PDB entry 5S5L | X-ray diffraction, 2.25 A resolution | chains A and F of the 6 polymer chains in the assembly

# Chain A
Protein: Tubulin alpha-1B chain
Organism: Bos taurus
Reference sequence: P81947 (TBA1B_BOVIN); residue numbers follow UniProt; this construct covers 1-451
Chain sequence (451 residues; row label = number of the first residue in the row):
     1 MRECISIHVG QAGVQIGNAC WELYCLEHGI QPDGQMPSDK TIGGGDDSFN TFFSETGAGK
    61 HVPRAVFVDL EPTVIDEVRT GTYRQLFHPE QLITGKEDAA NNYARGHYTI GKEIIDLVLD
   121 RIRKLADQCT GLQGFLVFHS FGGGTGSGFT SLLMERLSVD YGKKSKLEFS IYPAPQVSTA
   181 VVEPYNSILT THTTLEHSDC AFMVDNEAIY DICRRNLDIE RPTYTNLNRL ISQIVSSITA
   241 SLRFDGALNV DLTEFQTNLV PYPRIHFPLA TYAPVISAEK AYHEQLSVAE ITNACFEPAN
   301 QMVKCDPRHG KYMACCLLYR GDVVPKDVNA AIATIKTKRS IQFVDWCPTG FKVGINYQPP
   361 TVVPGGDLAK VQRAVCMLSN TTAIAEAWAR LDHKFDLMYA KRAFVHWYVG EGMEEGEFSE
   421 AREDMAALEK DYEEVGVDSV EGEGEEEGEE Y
Unresolved in the structure: 439-451
Metal / ion sites: Ca2+: Asp39, Thr41, Gly44, Glu55
Ligand contacts: GTP (guanosine-5'-triphosphate): Gly10, Gln11, Ala12, Gln15, Ile16, Asp69, Asp98, Ala99, Ala100, Asn101, Ser140, Gly142, Gly143, Gly144, Thr145, Gly146, Ile171, Pro173, Val177, Ser178, Glu183, Asn206, Tyr224, Leu227, Asn228, Ile231

# Chain F
Protein: Tubulin-Tyrosine Ligase
Organism: Gallus gallus
Reference sequence: E1BQ43 (E1BQ43_CHICK); residue numbers follow UniProt; this construct covers 1-378
Chain sequence (384 residues; each row starts with the number of its first residue):
     1 MYTFVVRDEN SSVYAEVSRL LLATGQWKRL RKDNPRFNLM LGERNRLPFG RLGHEPGLVQ
    61 LVNYYRGADK LCRKASLVKL IKTSPELSES CTWFPESYVI YPTNLKTPVA PAQNGIRHLI
   121 NNTRTDEREV FLAAYNRRRE GREGNVWIAK SSAGAKGEGI LISSEASELL DFIDEQGQVH
   181 VIQKYLEKPL LLEPGHRKFD IRSWVLVDHL YNIYLYREGV LRTSSEPYNS ANFQDKTCHL
   241 TNHCIQKEYS KNYGRYEEGN EMFFEEFNQY LMDALNTTLE NSILLQIKHI IRSCLMCIEP
   301 AISTKHLHYQ SFQLFGFDFM VDEELKVWLI EVNGAPACAQ KLYAELCQGI VDVAISSVFP
   361 LADTGQKTSQ PTSIFIKLHH HHHH
Unresolved in the structure: 106-124, 152-158, 363-370, 383-384
Sequence notes: expression tag (379-384)
Metal / ion sites: Mg2+: Glu331 (together with AMP-PCP)
Ligand contacts: AMP-PCP (ACP; phosphomethylphosphonic acid adenylate ester): Lys74, Ile148, Lys150, Gln183, Lys184, Tyr185, Leu186, Lys198, Asp200, Arg202, Arg222, His239, Leu240, Thr241, Asn242, Asp318, Met320, Ile330, Glu331, Asn333

# Interface between chain A and chain F
Contacting residue pairs - 23 pairs, chain A then chain F:
  Gln176(A) - Pro56(F)
  Glu207(A) - His54(F)  salt bridge
  Glu297(A) - His306(F)
  Pro298(A) - Leu307(F)  hydrophobic
  Lys304(A) - His54(F)
  Lys304(A) - His308(F)
  Asp306(A) - Arg66(F)
  Asp306(A) - Leu307(F)
  Arg308(A) - Pro300(F)  hydrogen bond (side chain-backbone)
  Arg308(A) - Ala301(F)  hydrogen bond (side chain-backbone)
  Arg308(A) - Ile302(F)
  Arg308(A) - Ser303(F)  hydrogen bond (side chain-backbone)
  His309(A) - Arg66(F)  hydrogen bond (side chain-backbone)
  His309(A) - Gly67(F)
  His309(A) - Ala301(F)
  Lys338(A) - Pro300(F)
  Ser340(A) - Ala301(F)
  Glu386(A) - Gly50(F)
  Glu386(A) - Arg66(F)  salt bridge
  Arg390(A) - Gly50(F)
  Arg390(A) - His54(F)  hydrogen bond
  His393(A) - Arg51(F)
  Glu433(A) - Arg46(F)  salt bridge
Interface residues without a listed pair, chain A (16 interface residues in all): Ala299, Cys305
Interface residues without a listed pair, chain F (15 interface residues in all): Gly53

# Summary
16 residues of chain A face 15 of chain F across their interface, with 5 hydrogen bonds and 3 salt bridges.
Polar pairs include Glu207(A)-His54(F), Glu386(A)-Arg66(F) and Glu433(A)-Arg46(F). Ligands of chain A: GTP.
Ligands of chain F: AMP-PCP. Asp39(A), Thr41(A), Gly44(A) and Glu55(A) coordinate Ca2+.
Chain A is Tubulin alpha-1B chain (Bos taurus) and chain F is Tubulin-Tyrosine Ligase (Gallus gallus); the
structure, Tubulin-Z1492796719-complex, was determined by X-ray diffraction together with 5S4L, 5S4M, 5S4N,
5S4O, 5S4P, 5S4Q and 52 further entries from the same study.
